Entry 6EF2 (electron microscopy, 4.27 A resolution (low resolution: residue-level contacts below are approximate; hydrogen-bond / salt-bridge calls are withheld)); this record covers chains A and G of the 14 polymer chains in the assembly.

Chain A:
Protein: Proteasome subunit alpha type-1
From: Saccharomyces cerevisiae (strain ATCC 204508 / S288c)
Notes: EC 3.4.25.1
UniProt: P21243 (PSA1_YEAST); numbering as in UniProt (aligned over 10-247)
Amino-acid sequence (238 residues; row label = number of the first residue in the row):
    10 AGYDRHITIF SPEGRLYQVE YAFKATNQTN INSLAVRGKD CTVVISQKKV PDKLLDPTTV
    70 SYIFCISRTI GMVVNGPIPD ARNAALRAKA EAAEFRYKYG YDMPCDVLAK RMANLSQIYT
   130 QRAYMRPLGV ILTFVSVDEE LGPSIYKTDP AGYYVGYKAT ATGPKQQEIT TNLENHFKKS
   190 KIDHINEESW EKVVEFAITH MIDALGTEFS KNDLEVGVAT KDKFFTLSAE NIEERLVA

Chain G:
Protein: Probable proteasome subunit alpha type-7
From: Saccharomyces cerevisiae (strain ATCC 204508 / S288c)
Notes: EC 3.4.25.1
UniProt: P21242 (PSA7_YEAST); numbering as in UniProt (aligned over 3-248)
Amino-acid sequence (246 residues; numbered 3 to 248; the number before each row is that of its first residue):
     3 SIGTGYDLSN SVFSPDGRNF QVEYAVKAVE NGTTSIGIKC NDGVVFAVEK LITSKLLVPQ
    63 KNVKIQVVDR HIGCVYSGLI PDGRHLVNRG REEAASFKKL YKTPIPIPAF ADRLGQYVQA
   123 HTLYNSVRPF GVSTIFGGVD KNGAHLYMLE PSGSYWGYKG AATGKGRQSA KAELEKLVDH
   183 HPEGLSAREA VKQAAKIIYL AHEDNKEKDF ELEISWCSLS ETNGLHKFVK GDLLQEAIDF
   243 AQKEIN

Chain A / chain G interface:
Contacting residue pairs - 40 pairs, chain A then chain G:
  D13(A) with Y8(G)
  R14(A) with G7(G); Y8(G)
  Q27(A) with F15(G)
  Y30(A) with F15(G); P17(G); G19(G)
  K33(A) with D18(G)
  A34(A) with G19(G)
  Q37(A) with D18(G)
  K62(A) with E177(G)
  L63(A) with Y160(G); K161(G); E177(G); V180(G)
  L64(A) with G159(G); Y160(G)
  D65(A) with G159(G)
  T68(A) with G159(G)
  V69(A) with W158(G)
  I87(A) with S156(G); W158(G)
  P88(A) with Q121(G); S154(G); G155(G); S156(G)
  D89(A) with Q121(G)
  R91(A) with Y157(G)
  N92(A) with Q121(G); L125(G)
  L95(A) with Q118(G)
  Y133(A) with Y126(G)
  M134(A) with L125(G); Y126(G)
  R135(A) with S13(G); F15(G); Q121(G); T124(G); L125(G)
  P136(A) with F15(G)
Also at the interface, not in a pair above, chain A (24 interface residues in all): A31
Also at the interface, not in a pair above, chain G (27 interface residues in all): V14, S16, D114, Y149, G162

Summary:
24 residues of chain A and 27 residues of chain G are in contact.
Chain A is Proteasome subunit alpha type-1 and chain G is Probable proteasome subunit alpha type-7, both from
Saccharomyces cerevisiae (strain ATCC 204508 / S288c); the structure, Yeast 26S proteasome bound to
ubiquitinated substrate (5T motor state), was determined by electron microscopy, deposited together with 6EF0
and 6EF1.
